2WUK - chains A and B; structure by X-ray diffraction, 1.90 A resolution.

Chain A (and B):
Molecule: Septum site-determining protein diviva
Source organism: Bacillus subtilis
Notes: fragment: n-terminal domain, residues 1-57; chain B of this document is another copy of the same molecule, construct and numbering; everything in this record applies to it too
UniProt: P71021 (DIV4A_BACSU); residue numbers follow UniProt; this construct covers 1-57
Amino-acid sequence (57 residues; row label = number of the first residue in the row):
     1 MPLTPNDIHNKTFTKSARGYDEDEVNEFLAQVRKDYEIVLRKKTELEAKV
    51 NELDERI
Unresolved in the structure: 1, 57 (chain B: 1, 56-57)
Differences from the reference sequence: engineered mutation Ala17 (Phe in P71021)
Curated features (UniProtKB/Swiss-Prot):
  - mutagenesis: Arg18 (R18A/C: Localization at cytoplasmic foci instead of the cell pole. Stable interaction with Spo0J and association with the chromosome), Gly19 (G19A: Localized at cytoplasmic foci), Tyr20 (Y20C: No effect on localization)
Reported in the primary citation:
  - mutagenesis - F17A: unchanged stability
  - mutagenesis - I8A, F13A, R18A, G19A, V25A, F28A, L29A: abolished growth
  - mutagenesis - K11A, S16G, Y20A, D21A, E24A, V32A, D35A, E37A, V39A: unchanged growth
  - mutagenesis - I8A, F13A, R18A, G19A, V25A, F28A, L29A: abolished localization
  - mutagenesis - S16G, D21A, E37A: unchanged localization
  - mutagenesis - K11A, E22G, E24A, V32A, D35A, V39A: decreased localization
  - mutagenesis - E22K: increased localization

Interface between chain A and chain B:
Residue-residue contacts - 72 pairs, chain A then chain B:
  Pro2(A) - Asp35(B)
  Leu3(A) - Phe28(B)  hydrophobic
  Leu3(A) - Gln31(B)
  Leu3(A) - Val32(B)  hydrophobic
  Leu3(A) - Asp35(B)  hydrogen bond (backbone-side chain)
  Ile8(A) - Phe28(B)  hydrophobic
  Lys11(A) - Phe28(B)
  Phe13(A) - Tyr20(B)  hydrophobic
  Phe13(A) - Glu24(B)
  Phe13(A) - Val25(B)  hydrophobic
  Phe13(A) - Phe28(B)  hydrophobic
  Thr14(A) - Gly19(B)
  Thr14(A) - Tyr20(B)
  Thr14(A) - Asp21(B)  hydrogen bond (backbone-backbone)
  Thr14(A) - Glu24(B)  hydrogen bond
  Lys15(A) - Arg18(B)
  Lys15(A) - Gly19(B)
  Ser16(A) - Arg18(B)  hydrogen bond (backbone-backbone)
  Ser16(A) - Gly19(B)  hydrogen bond (backbone-backbone)
  Ser16(A) - Asp21(B)  hydrogen bond
  Ala17(A) - Ser16(B)
  Ala17(A) - Ala17(B)
  Ala17(A) - Arg18(B)  hydrogen bond (backbone-backbone)
  Arg18(A) - Ser16(B)
  Gly19(A) - Lys15(B)
  Gly19(A) - Ser16(B)  hydrogen bond (backbone-backbone)
  Gly19(A) - Gly19(B)
  Gly19(A) - Tyr20(B)
  Gly19(A) - Glu22(B)
  Tyr20(A) - Phe13(B)  hydrophobic
  Tyr20(A) - Thr14(B)
  Tyr20(A) - Lys15(B)
  Tyr20(A) - Gly19(B)
  Tyr20(A) - Tyr20(B)  hydrogen bond (backbone-backbone)
  Tyr20(A) - Glu22(B)
  Tyr20(A) - Val25(B)  hydrophobic
  Tyr20(A) - Asn26(B)  hydrogen bond
  Asp21(A) - Thr14(B)  hydrogen bond (backbone-backbone)
  Asp21(A) - Ser16(B)
  Glu22(A) - Arg18(B)
  Glu22(A) - Gly19(B)
  Glu22(A) - Tyr20(B)
  Glu24(A) - Phe13(B)
  Glu24(A) - Thr14(B)  hydrogen bond
  Val25(A) - Phe13(B)  hydrophobic
  Val25(A) - Tyr20(B)  hydrophobic
  Asn26(A) - Tyr20(B)  hydrogen bond
  Phe28(A) - Leu3(B)  hydrophobic
  Phe28(A) - Ile8(B)  hydrophobic
  Phe28(A) - Lys11(B)
  Phe28(A) - Phe13(B)  hydrophobic
  Leu29(A) - Phe28(B)  hydrophobic
  Leu29(A) - Leu29(B)  hydrophobic
  Gln31(A) - Leu3(B)
  Val32(A) - Leu3(B)  hydrophobic
  Val32(A) - Val32(B)  hydrophobic
  Asp35(A) - Pro2(B)
  Asp35(A) - Leu3(B)  hydrogen bond (side chain-backbone)
  Asp35(A) - Tyr36(B)
  Tyr36(A) - Asp35(B)
  Tyr36(A) - Tyr36(B)  hydrophobic
  Val39(A) - Val39(B)  hydrophobic
  Val39(A) - Leu40(B)  hydrophobic
  Val39(A) - Lys43(B)
  Leu40(A) - Val39(B)  hydrophobic
  Lys43(A) - Val39(B)
  Lys43(A) - Lys42(B)
  Lys43(A) - Lys43(B)
  Leu46(A) - Leu46(B)  hydrophobic
  Leu46(A) - Glu47(B)
  Glu47(A) - Leu46(B)
  Val50(A) - Val50(B)  hydrophobic
Also at the interface, not in a pair above, chain A (31 interface residues in all): Asp7, Lys42
Also at the interface, not in a pair above, chain B (32 interface residues in all): Asp7, Thr12

Summary:
The interface between chain A and chain B involves 31 residues on one side and 32 on the other; the contacts
include 14 hydrogen bonds. Polar pairs include Leu3(A)-Asp35(B), Thr14(A)-Glu24(B) and Ser16(A)-Asp21(B). The
paper reports that I8A, F13A and R18A of chain A, among others, abolish growth; I8A, F13A and R18A of chain A,
among others, abolish localization; 19 substitutions were tested in all.
Chain A and chain B are both Septum site-determining protein diviva (Bacillus subtilis); the structure, DivIVA
N-terminal domain, F17A mutant, was determined by X-ray diffraction (same publication as 2WUJ).
